Entry 8OEJ (electron microscopy, 7.96 A resolution (low resolution: residue-level contacts below are approximate; hydrogen-bond / salt-bridge calls are withheld)); this record covers chains A and B of the 7 polymer chains in the assembly.

Chain A:
Protein: Replication factor A
Source organism: Pyrococcus abyssi
Reference sequence: G8ZHS0 (G8ZHS0_PYRAB); residue numbers follow UniProt; this construct covers 3-358
Sequence (358 residues; row label = number of the first residue in the row):
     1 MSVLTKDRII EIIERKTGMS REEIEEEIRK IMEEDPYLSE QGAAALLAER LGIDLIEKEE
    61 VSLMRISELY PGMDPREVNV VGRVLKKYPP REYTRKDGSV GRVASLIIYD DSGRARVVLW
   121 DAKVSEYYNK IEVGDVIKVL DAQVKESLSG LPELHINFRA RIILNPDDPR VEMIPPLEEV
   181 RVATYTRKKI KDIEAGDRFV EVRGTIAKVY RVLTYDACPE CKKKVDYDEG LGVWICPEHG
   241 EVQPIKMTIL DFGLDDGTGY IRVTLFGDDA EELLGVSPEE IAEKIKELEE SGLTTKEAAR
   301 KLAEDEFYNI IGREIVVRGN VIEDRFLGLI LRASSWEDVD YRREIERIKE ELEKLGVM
Not modelled in the structure: 1-61, 175-185
Differences from the reference sequence: initiating methionine (1); expression tag (2)
Bound ions: Zn2+: Cys-218, Cys-221, Cys-236, His-239

Chain B:
Protein: RPA32 subunit of the hetero-oligomeric complex involved in homologous recombination
Source organism: Pyrococcus abyssi
Reference sequence: Q9V1Z1 (Q9V1Z1_PYRAB); residues 2-268 here correspond to UniProt positions 6-272 (UniProt number = residue number + 4)
Sequence (269 residues; numbered 0 to 268; the number before each row is that of its first residue; numbering starts at 0):
     0 MSKKRMPATR LYIKDILEGY FVKSEGDFEP NYLITKYARK VYRAKIVGTV VREPLIAEDE
    60 TYGKFQVDDG TGVIWVLGFR DDTKFAKLVR KGDLVQVIGK IAEWRDDKQI LVEGVSKVHP
   120 NMWILHRYET LKEKIEHIKK AKIALEIYNQ YGITAKSKVI AKNKGIEEEL LEVIDELYGI
   180 MMEERSIEEP MEELLEEEIP EEKEENELLE KAKEDILNIL RQKRTAISRK YILKKLGDKY
   240 DEETIDDAIT ELLAQGEIYE PETGYYKLL
Not modelled in the structure: 0-2, 181-268
Differences from the reference sequence: initiating methionine (0); expression tag (1)

How chain A and chain B interact:
Contacting residue pairs (48):
  Arg-203(A) / Arg-9(B)
  Arg-203(A) / Met-121(B)
  Arg-203(A) / Leu-124(B)
  Arg-203(A) / Glu-128(B)
  Thr-205(A) / Lys-44(B)
  Thr-205(A) / Gln-95(B)
  Ala-207(A) / Arg-4(B)
  Ala-207(A) / Ile-97(B)
  Asp-255(A) / Pro-6(B)
  Asp-255(A) / Ala-7(B)
  Asp-256(A) / Lys-44(B)
  Gly-257(A) / Pro-6(B)
  Gly-257(A) / Ala-7(B)
  Gly-259(A) / Pro-6(B)
  Tyr-260(A) / Arg-4(B)
  Glu-304(A) / Lys-83(B)
  Tyr-308(A) / Lys-83(B)
  Tyr-308(A) / Phe-84(B)
  Tyr-308(A) / Leu-87(B)
  Asn-309(A) / Leu-87(B)
  Asn-309(A) / Ser-115(B)
  Ile-311(A) / Ile-97(B)
  Ile-311(A) / Glu-112(B)
  Ile-311(A) / Gly-113(B)
  Ile-311(A) / Val-114(B)
  Ile-311(A) / Ser-115(B)
  Gly-312(A) / Gln-95(B)
  Gly-312(A) / Ser-115(B)
  Arg-313(A) / Ser-115(B)
  Glu-314(A) / Arg-9(B)
  Glu-314(A) / Gln-95(B)
  Val-339(A) / Leu-124(B)
  Tyr-341(A) / His-118(B)
  Tyr-341(A) / Asn-120(B)
  Tyr-341(A) / Met-121(B)
  Tyr-341(A) / Leu-124(B)
  Glu-344(A) / Leu-124(B)
  Ile-345(A) / Ile-123(B)
  Ile-345(A) / Tyr-127(B)
  Ile-348(A) / Tyr-127(B)
  Ile-348(A) / Glu-128(B)
  Ile-348(A) / Lys-131(B)
  Glu-351(A) / Lys-131(B)
  Glu-351(A) / Glu-135(B)
  Leu-352(A) / Lys-131(B)
  Leu-355(A) / Glu-135(B)
  Leu-355(A) / Lys-138(B)
  Val-357(A) / Ile-134(B)
Other interface residues (no listed pair), chain A (29 interface residues in all): Lys-189, Ile-206, Lys-208, Thr-258, Lys-349
Other interface residues (no listed pair), chain B (27 interface residues in all): Met-5, Asp-81

Overview:
29 residues of chain A and 27 residues of chain B are in contact. The Zn2+ site is built by Cys-218(A),
Cys-221(A), Cys-236(A) and His-239(A).
Chain A is Replication factor A and chain B is RPA32 subunit of the hetero-oligomeric complex involved in
homologous recombination, both from Pyrococcus abyssi; the structure, Extended RPA-DNA nucleoprotein filament,
was determined by electron microscopy, deposited together with 8AAJ, 8AAS, 8C5Y, 8C5Z and 8OEL.
